Entry 4ZTD (X-ray diffraction, 2.20 A resolution); this record covers chains A and B of the 6 polymer chains in the assembly.

== Chain A (and B) ==
Protein: Proliferating cell nuclear antigen
From: Homo sapiens
Notes: chain B of this document is another copy of the same molecule, construct and numbering; everything in this record applies to it too
Reference sequence: P12004 (PCNA_HUMAN); residue numbers follow UniProt; this construct covers 2-254
Amino-acid sequence (253 residues; row label = number of the first residue in the row):
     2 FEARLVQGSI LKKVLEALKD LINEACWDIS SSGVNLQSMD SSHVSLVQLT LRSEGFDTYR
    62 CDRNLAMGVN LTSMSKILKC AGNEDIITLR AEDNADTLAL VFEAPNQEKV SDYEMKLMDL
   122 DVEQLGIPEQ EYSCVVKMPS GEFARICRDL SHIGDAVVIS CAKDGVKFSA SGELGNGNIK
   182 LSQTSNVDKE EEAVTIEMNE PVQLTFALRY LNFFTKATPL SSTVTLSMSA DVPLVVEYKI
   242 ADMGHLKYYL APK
UniProt features mapped onto this chain:
  - DNA-binding region: Arg-61 to Lys-80
  - modified residue: Lys-14 (N6-acetyllysine), Lys-77 (N6-acetyllysine), Lys-80 (N6-acetyllysine), Tyr-211 (Phosphotyrosine), Lys-248 (N6-acetyllysine)
  - cross-link (Glycyl lysine isopeptide (Lys-Gly)): Lys-164 (interchain with G-Cter in SUMO2), Lys-254 (interchain with G-Cter in SUMO2)
  - natural variant: Ser-228 (S228I: In ATLD2)
  - mutagenesis: Lys-13 (K13R: Inhibits acetylation, recruitment to DNA damage sites, inducible ubiquitination and protein degradation, DNA replication and repair synthesis efficiencies, but homotrimer formation, nuclear ...), Lys-14 (K14R: Inhibits acetylation, recruitment to DNA damage sites, inducible ubiquitination and protein degradation, DNA replication and repair synthesis efficiencies, but homotrimer formation, nuclear ...), Lys-20 (K20R: Inhibits acetylation, recruitment to DNA damage sites, inducible ubiquitination and protein degradation, DNA replication and repair synthesis efficiencies, but homotrimer formation, nuclear ...), Met-40 (M40A: Complete loss of interaction with UHRF2), Ser-43 to Val-45 (No effect on POLD3-binding. Impairs binding to ALKBH2), Lys-77 (K77A: Inhibits recruitment to DNA damage sites, but nuclear localization is similar as the wild-type; in association with A-80 ...), Lys-80 (K80A: Inhibits recruitment to DNA damage sites, but nuclear localization is similar as the wild-type; in association with A-77 ...), Gln-125 to Ile-128 (Strong decrease in POLD3-binding. Impairs binding to ALKBH2), Ile-128 (I128A: Complete loss of interaction with UHRF2), Lys-164 (K164R: Abolishes ubiquitination. No effect on interaction with SHPRH), Val-188 to Lys-190 (No effect on POLD3-binding. No effect on ALKBH2-binding), Tyr-211 (Y211F: Alters chromatin-associated PCNA stability and its function in DNA replication and repair), 3 further mutagenesis entries in UniProt

== How chain A and chain B interact ==
Pairs across the interface (39; chain A residue first):
  Ser-74(A) / Leu-175(B)
  Lys-77(A) / His-153(B)
  Lys-77(A) / Leu-175(B)
  Lys-80(A) / Arg-146(B)  hydrogen bond (backbone-side chain)
  Cys-81(A) / Arg-146(B)
  Cys-81(A) / Asp-150(B)  hydrogen bond (side chain-backbone)
  Cys-81(A) / His-153(B)  hydrogen bond
  Ala-82(A) / Arg-146(B)  hydrogen bond (backbone-side chain)
  Gly-83(A) / Arg-146(B)
  Glu-109(A) / Lys-181(B)
  Glu-109(A) / Leu-182(B)
  Glu-109(A) / Ser-183(B)  hydrogen bond (backbone-backbone)
  Glu-109(A) / Thr-185(B)
  Glu-109(A) / Lys-190(B)
  Lys-110(A) / Glu-143(B)  salt bridge
  Lys-110(A) / Arg-146(B)
  Lys-110(A) / Ile-180(B)
  Lys-110(A) / Lys-181(B)
  Lys-110(A) / Leu-182(B)
  Val-111(A) / Asn-179(B)
  Val-111(A) / Ile-180(B)
  Val-111(A) / Lys-181(B)  hydrogen bond (backbone-backbone)
  Ser-112(A) / Asn-179(B)
  Ser-112(A) / Ile-180(B)
  Asp-113(A) / Gly-178(B)
  Asp-113(A) / Asn-179(B)  hydrogen bond (backbone-backbone)
  Asp-113(A) / Lys-181(B)  salt bridge
  Tyr-114(A) / Asp-150(B)
  Tyr-114(A) / Leu-151(B)
  Tyr-114(A) / Ile-154(B)  hydrophobic
  Tyr-114(A) / Asn-177(B)
  Tyr-114(A) / Gly-178(B)
  Tyr-114(A) / Ile-180(B)
  Glu-115(A) / Gly-176(B)
  Glu-115(A) / Asn-177(B)  hydrogen bond (backbone-backbone)
  Met-116(A) / Leu-175(B)
  Lys-117(A) / Glu-174(B)  hydrogen bond (side chain-backbone)
  Lys-117(A) / Leu-175(B)  hydrogen bond (side chain-backbone)
  Lys-117(A) / Gly-176(B)
Interface residues without a listed pair, chain A (18 interface residues in all): Lys-13, Ile-78, Gln-108
Interface residues without a listed pair, chain B (21 interface residues in all): Ile-147, Arg-149, Gln-184

== In short ==
Chain A and chain B form an interface of 18 and 21 residues respectively; the contacts include 10 hydrogen
bonds and 2 salt bridges. Polar contacts include Lys-110(A)/Glu-143(B), Asp-113(A)/Lys-181(B) and
Lys-80(A)/Arg-146(B). UniProt lists 23 mutagenesis sites on chain A.
Both chains are Proliferating cell nuclear antigen (Homo sapiens). Entry 4ZTD (Crystal Structure of Human PCNA
in complex with a TRAIP peptide) was determined by X-ray diffraction.
